3MUP - chains B and D of the 4 polymer chains in the assembly; structure by X-ray diffraction, 2.60 A resolution.

[Chain B (and D)]
Protein: Baculoviral IAP repeat-containing protein 2
Source organism: Homo sapiens
Notes: fragment: Repeat 3 (BIR3) domain; chain D of this document is another copy of the same molecule, construct and numbering; everything in this record applies to it too
Reference sequence: Q13490 (BIRC2_HUMAN); residues 245-357 here correspond to UniProt positions 251-363 (UniProt number = residue number + 6)
Chain sequence (122 residues; numbered 244 to 365; the number before each row is that of its first residue):
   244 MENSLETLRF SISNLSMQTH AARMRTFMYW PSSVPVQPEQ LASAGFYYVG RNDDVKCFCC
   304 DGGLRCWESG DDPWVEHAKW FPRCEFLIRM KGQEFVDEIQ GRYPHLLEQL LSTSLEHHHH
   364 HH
Not modelled in the structure: 244-254, 355-365 (chain D: 244-253, 356-365)
Construct notes: expression tag (244, 358-365)
Curated features (UniProtKB/Swiss-Prot):
  - binding site (Zn(2+)): Cys300, Cys303, His320, Cys327
Metal / ion sites: Zn2+: Cys300, Cys303, His320, Cys327
Ligand contacts: SMK ((3S,6S,7R,9aS)-6-{[(2S)-2-aminobutanoyl]amino}-7-(2-aminoethyl)-N-(diphenylmethyl)-5-oxooctahydro-1H-pyrrolo[1,2-a]azepine-3-carboxamide): Asp297, Val298, Lys299, Gly306, Leu307, Arg308, Cys309, Trp310, Glu311, Asp314, Glu319, Trp323, Phe324
What the authors report for this chain:
  - binding site for SMK: Gly306, Arg308, Cys309, Trp310, Glu311, Asp314, Glu319, Trp323

[Interface between chain B and chain D]
Contacting residue pairs - 11 pairs, chain B then chain D:
  Trp323(B) with Leu354(D)
  Arg326(B) with His348(D), hydrogen bond; Glu351(D), salt bridge
  His348(B) with Arg326(D), hydrogen bond
  Leu349(B) with Leu350(D), hydrophobic
  Leu350(B) with Leu349(D), hydrophobic; Leu350(D); Leu353(D), hydrophobic
  Glu351(B) with Arg326(D), salt bridge
  Leu353(B) with Leu350(D), hydrophobic
  Leu354(B) with Trp323(D), hydrophobic
Interface residues without a listed pair, chain B (10 interface residues in all): Phe324, Pro325
Interface residues without a listed pair, chain D (9 interface residues in all): Phe324

[Overview]
The interface between chain B and chain D involves 10 residues on one side and 9 on the other; the contacts
include 2 hydrogen bonds and 2 salt bridges. Polar pairs include Arg326(B)-Glu351(D) and Arg326(B)-His348(D).
Chain B binds compound SMK. The paper reports a binding site for SMK at Gly306(B), Arg308(B) and Cys309(B)
among others.
Chain B and chain D are both Baculoviral IAP repeat-containing protein 2 (Homo sapiens); the structure,
cIAP1-BIR3 domain in complex with the Smac-mimetic compound Smac037, was determined by X-ray diffraction
together with 3OZ1 from the same study.
